1NIK - chains B and J of the 12 polymer chains in the assembly; structure by X-ray diffraction, 4.10 A resolution (low resolution: residue-level contacts below are approximate; hydrogen-bond / salt-bridge calls are withheld).

# Chain B
Molecule: ORF YOR151c
From: Saccharomyces cerevisiae
Notes: EC 2.7.7.6
UniProt: P08518 (RPB2_YEAST); residues 1-1224 here = UniProt positions 1-1224
Amino-acid sequence (1224 residues; row label = number of the first residue in the row):
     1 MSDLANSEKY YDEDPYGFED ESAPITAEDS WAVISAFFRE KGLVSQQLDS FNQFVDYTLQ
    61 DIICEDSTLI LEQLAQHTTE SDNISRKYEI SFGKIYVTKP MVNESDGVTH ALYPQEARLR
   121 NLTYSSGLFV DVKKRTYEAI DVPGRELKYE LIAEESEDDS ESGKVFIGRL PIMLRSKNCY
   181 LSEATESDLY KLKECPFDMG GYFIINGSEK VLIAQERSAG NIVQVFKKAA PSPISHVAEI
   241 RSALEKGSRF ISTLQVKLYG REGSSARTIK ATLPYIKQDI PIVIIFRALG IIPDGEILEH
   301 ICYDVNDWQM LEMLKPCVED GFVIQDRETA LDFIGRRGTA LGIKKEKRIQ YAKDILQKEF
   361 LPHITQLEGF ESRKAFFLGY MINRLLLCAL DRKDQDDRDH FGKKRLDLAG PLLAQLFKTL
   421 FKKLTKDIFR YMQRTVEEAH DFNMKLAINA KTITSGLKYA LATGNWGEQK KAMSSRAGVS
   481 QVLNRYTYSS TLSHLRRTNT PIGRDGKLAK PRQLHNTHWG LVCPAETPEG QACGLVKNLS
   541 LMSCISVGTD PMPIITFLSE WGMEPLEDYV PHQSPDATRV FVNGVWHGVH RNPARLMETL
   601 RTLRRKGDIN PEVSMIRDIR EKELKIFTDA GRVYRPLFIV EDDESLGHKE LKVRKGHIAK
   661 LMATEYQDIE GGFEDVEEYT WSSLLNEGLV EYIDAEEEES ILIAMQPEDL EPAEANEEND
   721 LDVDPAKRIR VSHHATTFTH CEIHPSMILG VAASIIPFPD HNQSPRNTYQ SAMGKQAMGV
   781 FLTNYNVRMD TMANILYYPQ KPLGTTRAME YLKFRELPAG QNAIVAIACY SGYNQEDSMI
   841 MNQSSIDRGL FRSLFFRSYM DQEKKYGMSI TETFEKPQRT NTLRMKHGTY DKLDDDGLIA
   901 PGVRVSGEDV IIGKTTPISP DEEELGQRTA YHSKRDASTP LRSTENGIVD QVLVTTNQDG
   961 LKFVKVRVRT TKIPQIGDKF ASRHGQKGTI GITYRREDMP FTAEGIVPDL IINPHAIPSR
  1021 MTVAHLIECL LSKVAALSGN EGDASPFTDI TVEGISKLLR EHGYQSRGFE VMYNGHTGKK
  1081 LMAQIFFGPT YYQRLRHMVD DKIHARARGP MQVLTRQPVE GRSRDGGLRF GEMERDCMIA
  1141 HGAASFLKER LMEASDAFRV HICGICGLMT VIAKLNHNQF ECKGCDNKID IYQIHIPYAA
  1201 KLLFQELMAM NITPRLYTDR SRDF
Not modelled in the structure: 1-19, 71-89, 135-163, 336-344, 438-445, 468-476, 503-508, 669-677, 716-721, 920-932
Bound ions: Zn2+: Cys1163, Cys1166, Cys1182, Cys1185

# Chain J
Molecule: DNA-directed RNA polymerase II, chain RPB10
From: Saccharomyces cerevisiae
Notes: EC 2.7.7.6
UniProt: P22139 (RPB10_YEAST); residues 1-70 here = UniProt positions 1-70
Amino-acid sequence (70 residues; row label = number of the first residue in the row):
     1 MIVPVRCFSC GKVVGDKWES YLNLLQEDEL DEGTALSRLG LKRYCCRRMI LTHVDLIEKF
    61 LRYNPLEKRD
Not modelled in the structure: 66-70
Bound ions: Zn2+: Cys7, Cys10, Cys45, Cys46
Curated features (UniProtKB/Swiss-Prot):
  - binding site (Zn(2+)): Cys7, Cys10, Cys45, Cys46
  - cross-link: Lys59 (Glycyl lysine isopeptide (Lys-Gly) (interchain with G-Cter in ubiquitin))

# Chain B / chain J interface
Pairs across the interface - 65 pairs, chain B then chain J:
  Glu186(B) - Arg62(J)
  Tyr190(B) - Lys59(J)
  Tyr190(B) - Arg62(J)
  Tyr190(B) - Tyr63(J)
  Lys193(B) - Pro65(J)
  Cys195(B) - Tyr63(J)
  Pro196(B) - Tyr63(J)
  Phe197(B) - Lys59(J)
  Val780(B) - Met1(J)
  Val780(B) - Leu56(J)
  Thr783(B) - Phe60(J)
  Thr783(B) - Tyr63(J)
  Asn784(B) - Tyr63(J)
  Tyr785(B) - Met1(J)
  Tyr785(B) - Phe60(J)
  Ile795(B) - Met1(J)
  Leu796(B) - Met1(J)
  Tyr797(B) - Met1(J)
  Tyr798(B) - Met1(J)
  Tyr798(B) - Ile2(J)
  Tyr798(B) - Pro4(J)
  Pro799(B) - Val54(J)
  Gln800(B) - Phe8(J)
  Gln800(B) - Arg48(J)
  Gln800(B) - Met49(J)
  Gln800(B) - Thr52(J)
  Lys801(B) - Leu51(J)
  Lys801(B) - Thr52(J)
  Lys801(B) - Val54(J)
  Leu803(B) - Thr52(J)
  Arg815(B) - Val54(J)
  Glu816(B) - Val54(J)
  Glu816(B) - Leu56(J)
  Pro818(B) - Val54(J)
  Asn822(B) - Arg48(J)
  Asn822(B) - Thr52(J)
  Ile824(B) - Ser9(J)
  Ile824(B) - Tyr44(J)
  Ile824(B) - Arg48(J)
  Ser845(B) - Phe8(J)
  Arg848(B) - Cys7(J)
  Arg848(B) - Phe8(J)
  Arg848(B) - Ser9(J)
  Arg848(B) - Gly11(J)
  Gly849(B) - Phe8(J)
  Leu850(B) - Phe8(J)
  Arg996(B) - Ser9(J)
  Arg996(B) - Cys10(J)
  Ile1006(B) - Tyr44(J)
  Asp1009(B) - Phe8(J)
  Asp1009(B) - Ser9(J)
  Asp1009(B) - Arg48(J)
  Lys1033(B) - Tyr44(J)
  Ala1036(B) - Tyr44(J)
  Ala1036(B) - Arg47(J)
  Ala1036(B) - Leu51(J)
  Leu1037(B) - Tyr44(J)
  Leu1037(B) - Arg47(J)
  Ser1038(B) - Gly33(J)
  Gly1039(B) - Glu32(J)
  Gly1039(B) - Gly33(J)
  Gly1039(B) - Leu51(J)
  Tyr1064(B) - Tyr44(J)
  Glu1070(B) - Tyr44(J)
  Phe1087(B) - Tyr44(J)
Interface residues without a listed pair, chain B (46 interface residues in all): Leu817, Gln821, Ala823, Asn842, Glu1004, Val1007, Ala1035, Asn1040
Interface residues without a listed pair, chain J (25 interface residues in all): Arg43, Cys45

# In short
46 residues of chain B and 25 residues of chain J are in contact. Cys1163(B), Cys1166(B), Cys1182(B) and
Cys1185(B) coordinate Zn2+. Curated annotation (UniProt) lists 4 Zn2+-binding residues on chain J.
Here chain B is ORF YOR151c and chain J is DNA-directed RNA polymerase II, chain RPB10, both from
Saccharomyces cerevisiae. Entry 1NIK (Wild Type RNA Polymerase II) was determined by X-ray diffraction.
